Entry 7M8J (electron microscopy, 3.48 A resolution); this record covers chains A and H of the 3 polymer chains in the assembly.

== Chain A ==
Molecule: Spike protein S1
Organism: Severe acute respiratory syndrome coronavirus 2
UniProtKB: P0DTC2 (SPIKE_SARS2); residues 14-270 here = UniProt positions 14-270
Sequence (257 residues; numbered 14 to 270; the number before each row is that of its first residue):
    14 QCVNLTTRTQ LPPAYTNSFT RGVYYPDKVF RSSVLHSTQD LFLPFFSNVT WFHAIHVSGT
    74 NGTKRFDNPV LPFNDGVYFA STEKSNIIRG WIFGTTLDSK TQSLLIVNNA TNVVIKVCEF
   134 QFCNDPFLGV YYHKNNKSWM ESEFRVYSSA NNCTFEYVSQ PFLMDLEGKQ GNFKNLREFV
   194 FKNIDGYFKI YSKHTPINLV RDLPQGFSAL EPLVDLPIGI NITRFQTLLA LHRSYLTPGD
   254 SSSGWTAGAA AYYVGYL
Disordered / not traced: 33-59, 220-225
Disulfide bonds: Cys-15/Cys-136, Cys-131/Cys-166
Curated features (UniProtKB/Swiss-Prot):
  - glycosylation (N-linked (GlcNAc...) asparagine): Asn-17 (complex), Asn-61 (hybrid), Asn-74 (complex), Asn-122 (hybrid), Asn-149 (complex), Asn-165 (complex), Asn-234 (high mannose)

== Chain H ==
Molecule: CM25 Fab - Heavy Chain
Organism: Homo sapiens
Notes: antibody fragment or engineered binder
Sequence (120 residues; each row starts with the number of its first residue; note: 8 numbers in that range are skipped by the numbering (no residue carries them; nothing is unmodelled there)):
     2 VQLVQSGA
    11 EVKKPGASVK VSCKVSGYTL
    35 TELSMHWVRQ APGKGLEWMG GFDPE
    62 DGETIYAQKF Q
    74 GRVTMTEDTS TDTAYMELSS LRSEDTAVYY CATGPAVR
  112a R
   112 GSWFDPWGQG TLVTVSS
Disulfide bonds: Cys-23/Cys-104

== Interface between chain A and chain H ==
Pairs across the interface (20):
  Tyr-144(A) with Glu-36(H)
  Tyr-145(A) with Val-110(H), hydrophobic
  His-146(A) with Thr-35(H)
  Lys-147(A) with Thr-35(H); Leu-37(H); Phe-56(H)
  Arg-246(A) with Tyr-28(H); Thr-29(H); Glu-36(H), salt bridge
  Ser-247(A) with Tyr-28(H)
  Tyr-248(A) with Tyr-28(H); Leu-37(H), hydrophobic; Pro-117(H)
  Leu-249(A) with Val-110(H), hydrophobic; Arg-111(H); Trp-114(H)
  Pro-251(A) with Trp-114(H); Asp-116(H)
  Gly-252(A) with Asp-116(H), hydrogen bond (backbone-side chain)
  Ser-255(A) with Gly-27(H)
Other interface residues (no listed pair), chain A (12 interface residues in all): Thr-250
Other interface residues (no listed pair), chain H (17 interface residues in all): Val-2, Ser-38, Gly-107, Pro-108, Ala-109
Interface features reported in the paper:
  - specific contacts: Lys-147(A)/Phe-56(H) (cation-pi contact), Arg-246(A)/Glu-36(H) (salt bridge)
  - epitope / paratope residues, chain A: Lys-147(A), Arg-246(A)
  - epitope / paratope residues, chain H: Glu-36(H), Phe-56(H), Ala-109(H), Val-110(H)

== Summary ==
12 residues of chain A face 17 of chain H across their interface; the contacts include 1 hydrogen bond and 1
salt bridge. Polar contacts include Arg-246(A)/Glu-36(H) and Gly-252(A)/Asp-116(H). The authors report a
cation-pi contact between Lys-147(A) and Phe-56(H); a salt bridge between Arg-246(A) and Glu-36(H). The paper
reports epitope/paratope residues Lys-147(A), Arg-246(A) and Glu-36(H) among others.
Chain A is Spike protein S1 (Severe acute respiratory syndrome coronavirus 2) and chain H is CM25 Fab - Heavy
Chain (Homo sapiens); the structure, SARS-CoV-2 S-NTD + Fab CM25, was determined by electron microscopy.
